8B11 - chains A and D of the 4 polymer chains in the assembly; structure by electron microscopy, 2.52 A resolution.

Chain A:
Molecule: Carboxysome shell vertex protein CsoS4A
Source organism: Halothiobacillus neapolitanus
UniProt: O85043 (CSS4A_HALNC); residue numbers follow UniProt; this construct covers 1-83
Amino-acid sequence (83 residues; row label = number of the first residue in the row):
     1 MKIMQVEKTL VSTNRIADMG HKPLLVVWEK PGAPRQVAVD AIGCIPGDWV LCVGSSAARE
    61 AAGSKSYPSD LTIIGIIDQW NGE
Unresolved in the structure: 82-83

Chain D:
Molecule: Major carboxysome shell protein CsoS1A
Source organism: Halothiobacillus neapolitanus
UniProt: P45689 (CSOSA_HALNC); residues 1-98 here = UniProt positions 1-98
Amino-acid sequence (98 residues; numbered 1 to 98; the number before each row is that of its first residue):
     1 MADVTGIALG MIETRGLVPA IEAADAMTKA AEVRLVGRQF VGGGYVTVLV RGETGAVNAA
    61 VRAGADACER VGDGLVAAHI IARVHSEVEN ILPKAPQA
Unresolved in the structure: 1-5
From the paper describing this entry:
  - self-association interface (contacts with another copy of this molecule): Arg83

Interface between chain A and chain D:
Contacting residue pairs - 6 pairs, chain A then chain D:
  Ile45(A) - His85(D)
  Asp48(A) - Arg83(D)  salt bridge
  Ile76(A) - Arg83(D)
  Ile77(A) - Arg83(D)
  Asp78(A) - Arg83(D)
  Gln79(A) - Glu53(D)  hydrogen bond
Interface residues without a listed pair, chain A (7 interface residues in all): Gly43
Interface residues without a listed pair, chain D (5 interface residues in all): Thr54, Val84

In short:
Chain A and chain D form an interface of 7 and 5 residues respectively; the contacts include 1 hydrogen bond
and 1 salt bridge. Polar contacts include Asp48(A)-Arg83(D) and Gln79(A)-Glu53(D). The paper reports a
self-association interface involving Arg83(D).
Chain A is Carboxysome shell vertex protein CsoS4A and chain D is Major carboxysome shell protein CsoS1A, both
from Halothiobacillus neapolitanus; the structure, cryo-EM structure of carboxysomal mini-shell: icosahedral
assembly from CsoS4A/1A and CsoS2 co-expression (T = 4), was determined by electron microscopy, deposited
together with 8B0Y and 8B12.
